2PT9 - chain A; structure by X-ray diffraction, 2.20 A resolution.

Chain A:
Name: Spermidine synthase
Source organism: Plasmodium falciparum
Notes: EC 2.5.1.16
UniProtKB: Q8II73 (Q8II73_PLAF7); residue numbers follow UniProt; this construct covers 1-321
Chain sequence (321 residues; numbered 1 to 321; the number before each row is that of its first residue):
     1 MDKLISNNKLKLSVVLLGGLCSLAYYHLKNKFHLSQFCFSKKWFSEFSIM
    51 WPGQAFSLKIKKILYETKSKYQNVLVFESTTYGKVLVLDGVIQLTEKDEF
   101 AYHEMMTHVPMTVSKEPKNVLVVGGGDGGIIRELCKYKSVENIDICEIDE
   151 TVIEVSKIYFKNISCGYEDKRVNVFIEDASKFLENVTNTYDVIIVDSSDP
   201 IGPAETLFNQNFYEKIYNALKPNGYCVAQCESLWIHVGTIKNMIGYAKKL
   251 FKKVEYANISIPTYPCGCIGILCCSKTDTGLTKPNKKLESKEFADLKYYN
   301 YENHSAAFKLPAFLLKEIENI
Not modelled in the structure: 1-40
Small-molecule neighbours:
  - 1PG (2-(2-{2-[2-(2-methoxy-ethoxy)-ethoxy]-ethoxy}-ethoxy)-ethanol): Trp-43, Ser-45, Phe-47, Ser-57
  - cis-4-methylcyclohexanamine (2MH): Trp-51, Val-91, Ile-92, Gln-93, Tyr-102, Asp-196, Ser-197, Ser-198, Asp-199, Gln-229, Glu-231, Tyr-264, Pro-265, Ile-269
  - S4M (5'-[(S)-(3-aminopropyl)(methyl)-lambda~4~-sulfanyl]-5'-deoxyadenosine): Gln-72, Leu-86, Leu-88, Gln-93, Leu-94, Tyr-102, His-103, Gly-124, Gly-125, Gly-126, Asp-127, Cys-146, Glu-147, Ile-148, Asp-149, Val-152, Glu-177, Asp-178, Ala-179, Asp-196, Ser-197, Ser-198, Pro-203, Ala-204, Thr-206, Leu-207, Tyr-264

Summary:
Chain A binds compound S4M, cis-4-methylcyclohexanamine and compound 1PG.
Chain A is Spermidine synthase (Plasmodium falciparum); the structure, The structure of Plasmodium falciparum
spermidine synthase in complex with decarboxylated S-adenosylmethionine and the inhibitor
cis-4-methylcyclohexylamine ..., was determined by X-ray diffraction (same publication as 2PSS, 2PT6 and
2I7C).
